Entry 7SGL (electron microscopy, 3.00 A resolution); this record covers chains D and E of the 6 polymer chains in the assembly.

# Chain D
Protein: Protein artemis
From: Homo sapiens
Notes: EC 3.1.-.-
UniProtKB: Q96SD1 (DCR1C_HUMAN); residue numbers follow UniProt; this construct covers 1-692
Sequence (701 residues; row label = number of the first residue in the row):
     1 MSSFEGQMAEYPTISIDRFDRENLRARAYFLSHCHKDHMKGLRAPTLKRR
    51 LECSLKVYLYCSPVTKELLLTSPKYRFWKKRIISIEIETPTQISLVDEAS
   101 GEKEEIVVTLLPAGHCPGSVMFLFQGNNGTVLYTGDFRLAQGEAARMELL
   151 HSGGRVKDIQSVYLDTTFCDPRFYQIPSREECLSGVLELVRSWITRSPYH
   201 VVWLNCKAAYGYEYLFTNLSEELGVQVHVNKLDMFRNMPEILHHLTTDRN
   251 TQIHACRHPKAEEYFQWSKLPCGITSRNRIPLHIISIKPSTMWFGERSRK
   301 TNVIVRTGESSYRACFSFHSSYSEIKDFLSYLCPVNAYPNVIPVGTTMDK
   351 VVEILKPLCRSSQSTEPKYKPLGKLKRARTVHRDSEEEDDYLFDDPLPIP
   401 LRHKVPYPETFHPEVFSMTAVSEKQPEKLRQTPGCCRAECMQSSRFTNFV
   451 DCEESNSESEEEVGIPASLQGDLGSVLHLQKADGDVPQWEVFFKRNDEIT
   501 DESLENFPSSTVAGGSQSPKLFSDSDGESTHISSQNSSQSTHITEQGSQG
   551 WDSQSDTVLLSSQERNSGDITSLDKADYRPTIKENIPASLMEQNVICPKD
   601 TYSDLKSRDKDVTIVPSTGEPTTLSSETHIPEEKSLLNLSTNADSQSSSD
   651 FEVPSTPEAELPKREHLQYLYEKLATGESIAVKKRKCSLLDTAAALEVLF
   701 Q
Unresolved in the structure: 407-701
Construct notes: expression tag (693-701)
Ion coordination: Mg2+ site 1: Asp37, Asp136 (shared with DA25(E) of chain E); Mg2+ site 2: Asp136 (shared with DA25(E) of chain E); Zn2+: His228, His254, Cys256, Cys272
UniProt features mapped onto this chain:
  - modified residue: Thr380 (Phosphothreonine), Ser385 (Phosphoserine), Ser645 (Phosphoserine)
What the authors report for this chain:
  - binding site for Hairpin_1 (chain E): Met1, Met292, Trp293
  - conformationally variable residues (loop rearrangement): Cys206 to Gly211, Cys256 to Glu263, Ser290 to Val303

# Chain E
Molecule: Hairpin_1
Sequence (54 nucleotides; each row starts with the number of its first residue):
     1 TCAGAAGCAGTAGAGCATGCATATATGCATGCTCTACTGCTTCTGACGAT
    51 ATCG
Ion coordination: Mg2+ site 1: DA25 (shared with Asp37(D), Asp136(D) of chain D)

# How chain D and chain E interact
Pairs across the interface (34; chain D residue first):
  Met1(D) - DT24(E)  hydrogen bond to the base
  Met1(D) - DA25(E)  base contact
  His33(D) - DA25(E)  salt bridge to the phosphate
  His35(D) - DA25(E)  salt bridge to the phosphate
  His35(D) - DT26(E)  phosphate contact
  Lys36(D) - DT26(E)  hydrogen bond to the phosphate
  Lys36(D) - DG27(E)  sugar contact
  Asp37(D) - DA25(E)  phosphate contact
  Pro45(D) - DG15(E)  phosphate contact
  Pro45(D) - DC16(E)  phosphate contact
  His115(D) - DA25(E)  salt bridge to the phosphate
  Asp136(D) - DA25(E)  phosphate contact
  Thr167(D) - DT24(E)  base contact
  Lys207(D) - DG27(E)  phosphate contact
  Ala208(D) - DA25(E)  sugar contact
  Ala209(D) - DA25(E)  phosphate contact
  Ala209(D) - DT26(E)  hydrogen bond to the phosphate
  Arg257(D) - DG27(E)  salt bridge to the phosphate
  Lys288(D) - DT22(E)  salt bridge to the phosphate
  Lys288(D) - DA23(E)  salt bridge to the phosphate
  Ser290(D) - DA23(E)  hydrogen bond to the phosphate
  Thr291(D) - DT24(E)  hydrogen bond to the phosphate
  Met292(D) - DT22(E)  sugar contact
  Met292(D) - DA23(E)  phosphate contact
  Met292(D) - DT24(E)  hydrogen bond to the phosphate
  Trp293(D) - DT22(E)  base contact
  Trp293(D) - DA23(E)  hydrogen bond to the phosphate
  Glu296(D) - DT22(E)  base contact
  Arg313(D) - DA23(E)  salt bridge to the phosphate
  Phe318(D) - DT24(E)  phosphate contact
  His319(D) - DT24(E)  hydrogen bond to the phosphate
  His319(D) - DA25(E)  salt bridge to the phosphate
  Ile342(D) - DT24(E)  base contact
  Val344(D) - DT24(E)  base contact
Other interface residues (no listed pair), chain D (30 interface residues in all): Cys34, His38, Phe168, Arg297, Val341, Pro343

# In short
30 residues of chain D face 8 of chain E across their interface, with 8 hydrogen bonds and 8 salt bridges.
Polar pairs include Met1(D)-DT24(E), Lys36(D)-DT26(E) and Ala209(D)-DT26(E). The paper reports a binding site
for Hairpin_1 (chain E) at Met1(D), Met292(D) and Trp293(D); conformational variability at Cys206(D),
Cys256(D) and Ser290(D).
Chain D is Protein artemis (Homo sapiens) and chain E is Hairpin_1; the structure, DNA-PK complex of DNA end
processing, was determined by electron microscopy, deposited together with 7SU3 and 7SUD.
